PDB entry 8DW6 | electron microscopy, 3.50 A resolution | chains H and T of the 9 polymer chains in the assembly

[Chain H]
Name: DNA primase
Source organism: Escherichia phage T4
Notes: EC 2.7.7.-
UniProt: P04520 (PRIM_BPT4); residue numbers follow UniProt; this construct covers 1-342
Chain sequence (342 residues; each row starts with the number of its first residue):
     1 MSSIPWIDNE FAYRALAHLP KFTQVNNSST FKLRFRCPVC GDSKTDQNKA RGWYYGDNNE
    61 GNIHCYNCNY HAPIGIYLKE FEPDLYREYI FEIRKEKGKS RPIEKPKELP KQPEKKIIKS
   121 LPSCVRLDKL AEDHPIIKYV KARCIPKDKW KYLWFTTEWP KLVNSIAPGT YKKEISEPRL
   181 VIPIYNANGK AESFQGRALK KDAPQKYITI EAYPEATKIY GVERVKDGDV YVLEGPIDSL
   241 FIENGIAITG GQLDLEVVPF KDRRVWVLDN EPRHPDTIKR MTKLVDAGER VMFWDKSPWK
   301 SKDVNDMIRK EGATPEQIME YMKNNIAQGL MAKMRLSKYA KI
Not modelled in the structure: 1-2, 98-114, 342
Metal / ion sites: Zn2+: Cys-37, Cys-40, Cys-65, Cys-68
Curated features (UniProtKB/Swiss-Prot):
  - binding site (Zn(2+)): Cys-37, Cys-40, Cys-65, Cys-68
Reported in the primary citation:
  - catalytic residues: Glu-234 (proposed by the authors, not directly observed)

[Chain T]
Molecule: 5-nt DNA strand
Sequence (5 nucleotides; each row starts with the number of its first residue):
  2008 GGCTG

[Interface between chain H and chain T]
Contacting residue pairs (12; chain H residue first):
  Lys-32(H) / DC2010(T)  salt bridge to the phosphate
  Trp-53(H) / DG2009(T)  base contact
  Trp-53(H) / DC2010(T)  base contact
  Tyr-55(H) / DC2010(T)  phosphate contact
  Tyr-55(H) / DT2011(T)  base contact
  Asn-58(H) / DT2011(T)  hydrogen bond to the base
  Asn-58(H) / DG2012(T)  hydrogen bond to the base
  His-64(H) / DT2011(T)  hydrogen bond to the base
  Tyr-66(H) / DC2010(T)  stacking on the base
  Tyr-66(H) / DT2011(T)  hydrogen bond to the phosphate
  His-71(H) / DT2011(T)  hydrogen bond to the base
  His-71(H) / DG2012(T)  hydrogen bond to the base
Interface residues without a listed pair, chain H (9 interface residues in all): Arg-34, Asn-62

[Summary]
Chain H and chain T form an interface of 9 and 4 residues respectively, with 6 hydrogen bonds, 1 salt bridge
and 1 aromatic stacking contact. Polar contacts include Asn-58(H)/DT2011(T), Asn-58(H)/DG2012(T) and
His-64(H)/DT2011(T). Cys-37(H), Cys-40(H), Cys-65(H) and Cys-68(H) coordinate Zn2+. Curated annotation
(UniProt) lists 4 Zn2+-binding residues on chain H. The paper reports the catalytic residue Glu-234(H).
Here chain H is DNA primase (Escherichia phage T4) and chain T is a 5-nt DNA strand. Entry 8DW6 (T4
bacteriophage primosome with single-strand DNA, State 3) was determined by electron microscopy (same
publication as 8DTP, 8DUE, 8DVF, 8DVI, 8DWJ, 8G0Z and 8GAO).
